7TVZ - chains A and E of the 3 polymer chains in the assembly; structure by electron microscopy, 3.60 A resolution.

== Chain A ==
Name: Band 3 anion transport protein
Organism: Homo sapiens
UniProtKB: P02730 (B3AT_HUMAN); numbering as in UniProt (aligned over 1-911)
Sequence (911 residues; each row starts with the number of its first residue):
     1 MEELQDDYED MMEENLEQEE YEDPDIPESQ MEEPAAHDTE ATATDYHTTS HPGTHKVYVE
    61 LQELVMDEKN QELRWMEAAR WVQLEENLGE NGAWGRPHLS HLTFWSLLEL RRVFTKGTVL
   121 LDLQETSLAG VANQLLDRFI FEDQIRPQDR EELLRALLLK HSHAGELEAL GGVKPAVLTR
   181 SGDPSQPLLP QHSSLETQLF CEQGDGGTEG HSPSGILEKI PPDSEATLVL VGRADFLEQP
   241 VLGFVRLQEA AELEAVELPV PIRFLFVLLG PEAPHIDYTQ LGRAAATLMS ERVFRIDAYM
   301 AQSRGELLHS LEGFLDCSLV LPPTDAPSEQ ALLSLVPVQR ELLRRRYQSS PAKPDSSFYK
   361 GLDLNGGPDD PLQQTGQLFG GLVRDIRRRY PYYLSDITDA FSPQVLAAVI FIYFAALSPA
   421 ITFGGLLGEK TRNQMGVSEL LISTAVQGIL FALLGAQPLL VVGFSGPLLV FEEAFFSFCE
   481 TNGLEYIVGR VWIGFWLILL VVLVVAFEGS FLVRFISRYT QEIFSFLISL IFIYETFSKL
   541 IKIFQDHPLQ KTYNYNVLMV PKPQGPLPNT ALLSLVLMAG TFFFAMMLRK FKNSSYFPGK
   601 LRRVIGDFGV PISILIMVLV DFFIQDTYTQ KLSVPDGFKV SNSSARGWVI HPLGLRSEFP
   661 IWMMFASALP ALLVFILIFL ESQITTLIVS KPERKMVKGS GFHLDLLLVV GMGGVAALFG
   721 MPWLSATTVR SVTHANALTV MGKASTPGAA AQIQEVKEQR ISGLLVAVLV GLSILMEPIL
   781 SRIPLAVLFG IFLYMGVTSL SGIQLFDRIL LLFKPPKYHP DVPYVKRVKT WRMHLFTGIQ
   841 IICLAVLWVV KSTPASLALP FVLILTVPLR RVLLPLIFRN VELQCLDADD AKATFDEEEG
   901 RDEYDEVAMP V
Not modelled in the structure: 1-29, 203-210, 744-750, 895-911
Glycans and other covalent adducts: N-acetylglucosamine (NAG) linked to Asn642
Curated features (UniProtKB/Swiss-Prot):
  - region: Glu13 to Met31 (Microbial infection: Interaction with P.falciparum (isolate K1) FBPA), Ala176 to Ser185 (Interaction with ANK1)
  - site: Lys590 (Important for anion transport), Glu681 (Important for anion-proton cotransport)
  - modified residue: Met1 (N-acetylmethionine), Tyr8 (Phosphotyrosine), Tyr21 (Phosphotyrosine), Tyr46 (Phosphotyrosine), Ser185 (Phosphoserine), Ser350 (Phosphoserine), Tyr359 (Phosphotyrosine), Tyr904 (Phosphotyrosine)
  - lipidation: Cys843 (S-palmitoyl cysteine)
  - glycosylation: Asn642 (N-linked (GlcNAc...) (complex) asparagine)
  - natural variant: Glu40 (E40K: Found in patients with hemolytic anemia; uncertain significance), Lys56 (K56E: In Di(a)/Memphis-II antigen), Glu90 (E90K: In SPH4), Gly130 (G130R: In SPH4), Pro147 (P147S: In SPH4), Ala285 (A285D: In SPH4), Pro327 (P327R: In SPH4), Ala400 to Ala408 (deletion: In SAO and DRTA4), Glu429 (E429D: In NFLD+ antigen), Arg432 (R432W: In ELO antigen), Thr444 (T444N: In DRTA4), Gly455 (G455E: In SPH4; G455R: In SPH4), 40 further natural variant entries in UniProt
  - mutagenesis: Glu85 (E85A/R: Impairs expression at the cell membrane), Arg283 (R283A/E/S: Impairs expression at the cell membrane), Asn642 (N642D: Loss of N-glycosylation site), Glu681 (E681Q: Impairs expression at the cell membrane)
Reported in the primary citation:
  - post-translational modification sites: Asn642
  - binding site for dodecyl-beta-D-maltoside: Glu681
  - conformationally variable residues (order/disorder transition): Gln30 to His55
  - disease-associated variants - E40K, G130R: decreased binding to Protein 4.2 (chain E) (citing earlier work)

== Chain E ==
Name: Protein 4.2
Organism: Homo sapiens
UniProtKB: P16452 (EPB42_HUMAN); residues 1-691 here = UniProt positions 1-691
Sequence (691 residues; numbered 1 to 691; the number before each row is that of its first residue):
     1 MGQALGIKSC DFQAARNNEE HHTKALSSRR LFVRRGQPFT IILYFRAPVR AFLPALKKVA
    61 LTAQTGEQPS KINRTQATFP ISSLGDRKWW SAVVEERDAQ SWTISVTTPA DAVIGHYSLL
   121 LQVSGRKQLL LGQFTLLFNP WNREDAVFLK NEAQRMEYLL NQNGLIYLGT ADCIQAESWD
   181 FGQFEGDVID LSLRLLSKDK QVEKWSQPVH VARVLGALLH FLKEQRVLPT PQTQATQEGA
   241 LLNKRRGSVP ILRQWLTGRG RPVYDGQAWV LAAVACTVLR CLGIPARVVT TFASAQGTGG
   301 RLLIDEYYNE EGLQNGEGQR GRIWIFQTST ECWMTRPALP QGYDGWQILH PSAPNGGGVL
   361 GSCDLVPVRA VKEGTLGLTP AVSDLFAAIN ASCVVWKCCE DGTLELTDSN TKYVGNNIST
   421 KGVGSDRCED ITQNYKYPEG SLQEKEVLER VEKEKMEREK DNGIRPPSLE TASPLYLLLK
   481 APSSLPLRGD AQISVTLVNH SEQEKAVQLA IGVQAVHYNG VLAAKLWRKK LHLTLSANLE
   541 KIITIGLFFS NFERNPPENT FLRLTAMATH SESNLSCFAQ EDIAICRPHL AIKMPEKAEQ
   601 YQPLTASVSL QNSLDAPMED CVISILGRGL IHRERSYRFR SVWPENTMCA KFQFTPTHVG
   661 LQRLTVEVDC NMFQNLTNYK SVTVVAPELS A
Not modelled in the structure: 1-3, 354-360, 459-472, 690-691
Curated features (UniProtKB/Swiss-Prot):
  - region: Leu31 to Phe39 (Band 3 binding)
  - modified residue: Ser248 (Phosphoserine)
  - lipidation: Gly2 (N-myristoyl glycine)
  - natural variant: Ala112 (A112T: In SPH5), Asp145 (D145Y: In SPH5), Arg280 (R280Q: In SPH5), Arg287 (R287C: In SPH5)

== Interface between chain A and chain E ==
Pairs across the interface (57; chain A residue first):
  Met31(A) - Cys649(E)  hydrophobic
  Met31(A) - Lys651(E)
  Glu32(A) - Arg640(E)  salt bridge
  Glu32(A) - Cys649(E)
  Glu32(A) - Ala650(E)
  Glu33(A) - Lys651(E)  salt bridge
  Pro34(A) - Tyr637(E)  hydrophobic
  Pro34(A) - Arg638(E)
  Pro34(A) - Phe639(E)  hydrophobic
  Pro34(A) - Lys651(E)
  Pro34(A) - Phe652(E)  hydrophobic
  Ala35(A) - Tyr637(E)
  Ala35(A) - Arg638(E)  hydrogen bond (backbone-backbone)
  His37(A) - Ser636(E)
  His37(A) - Arg638(E)  hydrogen bond
  Ala41(A) - Leu241(E)  hydrophobic
  Thr42(A) - Lys244(E)
  Thr42(A) - Arg261(E)
  Thr42(A) - Glu634(E)  hydrogen bond
  Thr44(A) - Arg259(E)
  Asp45(A) - Arg246(E)
  Asp45(A) - Pro250(E)
  Asp45(A) - Arg261(E)  salt bridge
  Tyr46(A) - Leu626(E)
  Tyr46(A) - Arg633(E)
  His47(A) - Arg253(E)
  Thr48(A) - Asp187(E)
  Thr49(A) - Asp187(E)  hydrogen bond
  Thr49(A) - Arg253(E)
  Ser50(A) - Asp187(E)
  Leu121(A) - His632(E)  hydrogen bond (backbone-side chain)
  Leu121(A) - Arg633(E)
  Asp122(A) - His632(E)
  Leu123(A) - His632(E)
  Gln124(A) - His658(E)
  Glu125(A) - Thr657(E)  hydrogen bond
  Glu125(A) - His658(E)
  Ser127(A) - Tyr601(E)  hydrogen bond
  Ala129(A) - Tyr601(E)
  Gly130(A) - Tyr601(E)
  Gly130(A) - Thr657(E)
  Asn133(A) - Thr655(E)
  Gln134(A) - His632(E)
  Gln134(A) - Thr657(E)
  Asp137(A) - Phe654(E)
  Asp137(A) - Thr655(E)
  Phe141(A) - Ser636(E)
  Phe141(A) - Tyr637(E)  hydrophobic
  Arg150(A) - Thr655(E)  hydrogen bond
  Glu249(A) - Ser27(E)
  Glu249(A) - Ser28(E)  hydrogen bond (side chain-backbone)
  Ala250(A) - Arg29(E)
  Ser356(A) - Arg259(E)  hydrogen bond (backbone-side chain)
  Ser357(A) - Thr257(E)
  Tyr359(A) - Arg226(E)
  Tyr359(A) - Leu256(E)
  Lys360(A) - Lys198(E)
Other interface residues (no listed pair), chain A (43 interface residues in all): Ala36, Leu120, Arg138, Gln248, Pro261, Gln302, Phe358, Leu362, Arg603
Other interface residues (no listed pair), chain E (44 interface residues in all): Lys127, Gly186, Asp190, Leu191, Arg194, Gly260, Ser607, Val622, Arg628, Leu630, Arg635
The authors on this interface:
  - residue pairs: Glu32(A)-Arg640(E) (salt bridge), Glu33(A)-Lys651(E) (salt bridge), Ala35(A)-Arg638(E) (hydrogen bond), His37(A)-Ser636(E) (hydrogen bond), Thr42(A)-Glu634(E) (hydrogen bond), Asp45(A)-Arg261(E) (salt bridge), Thr49(A)-Asp187(E) (hydrogen bond)
  - interface residues, chain A: Gln30(A), Pro34(A), Tyr46(A), Leu120(A), Glu249(A)

== In short ==
43 residues of chain A face 44 of chain E across their interface; the contacts include 10 hydrogen bonds and 3
salt bridges. Polar pairs include Glu32(A)-Arg640(E), Glu33(A)-Lys651(E) and Asp45(A)-Arg261(E). The authors
report salt bridges between Glu32(A) and Arg640(E), Glu33(A) and Lys651(E) and Asp45(A) and Arg261(E);
hydrogen bonds between Ala35(A) and Arg638(E), His37(A) and Ser636(E) and Thr42(A) and Glu634(E) among others.
The paper reports a binding site for dodecyl-beta-D-maltoside at Glu681(A); E40K and G130R of chain A reduce
binding to Protein 4.2 (chain E).
Chain A is Band 3 anion transport protein and chain E is Protein 4.2, both from Homo sapiens; the structure,
Cryo-EM structure of human band 3-protein 4.2 complex in diagonal conformation, was determined by electron
microscopy (same publication as 7TW0, 7TW1, 7TW3, 7TW5 and 7TW6).
